7K58 - chains D and M of the 17 polymer chains in the assembly; structure by electron microscopy, 4.00 A resolution.

== Chain D ==
Molecule: Dynein intermediate chain 2
From: Tetrahymena thermophila
UniProt: I7M008 (I7M008_TETTS); numbering as in UniProt (aligned over 61-655)
Sequence (595 residues; numbered 61 to 655; the number before each row is that of its first residue):
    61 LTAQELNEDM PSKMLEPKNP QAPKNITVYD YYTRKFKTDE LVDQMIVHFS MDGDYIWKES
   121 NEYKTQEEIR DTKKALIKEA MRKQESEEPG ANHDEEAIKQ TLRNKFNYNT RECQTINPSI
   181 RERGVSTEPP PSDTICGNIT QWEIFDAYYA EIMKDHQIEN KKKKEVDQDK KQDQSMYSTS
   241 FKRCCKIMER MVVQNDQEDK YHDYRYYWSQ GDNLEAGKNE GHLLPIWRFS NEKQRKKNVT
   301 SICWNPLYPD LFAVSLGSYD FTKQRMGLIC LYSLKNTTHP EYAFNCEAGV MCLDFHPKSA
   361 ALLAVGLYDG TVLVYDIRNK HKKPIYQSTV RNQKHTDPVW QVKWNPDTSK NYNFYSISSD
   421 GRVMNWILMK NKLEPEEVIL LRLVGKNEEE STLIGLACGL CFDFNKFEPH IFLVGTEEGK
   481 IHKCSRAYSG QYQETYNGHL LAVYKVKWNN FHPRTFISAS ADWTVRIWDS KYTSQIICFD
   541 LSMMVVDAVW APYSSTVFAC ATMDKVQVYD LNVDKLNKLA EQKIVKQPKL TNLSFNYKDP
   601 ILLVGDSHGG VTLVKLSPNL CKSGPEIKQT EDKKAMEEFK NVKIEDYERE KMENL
Disordered / not traced: 270-277, 443-450

== Chain M ==
Molecule: Dynein light chain
From: Tetrahymena thermophila
UniProt: Q1HFW0 (Q1HFW0_TETTH); residues 1-87 here = UniProt positions 1-87
Sequence (87 residues; numbered 1 to 87; the number before each row is that of its first residue):
     1 MNHEPEVKAT DMEEDMIKRV KEIAINAVKE YKQEKQIAHY IKYEFDKIDG YGWNCIVGRN
    61 FGSHIIHQTK KYIFFKINEL CLLLWKA

== How chain D and chain M interact ==
Contacting residue pairs (49; chain D residue first):
  Val-88(D) / Lys-32(M)
  Val-88(D) / Gln-33(M)
  Asp-90(D) / Val-28(M)
  Asp-90(D) / Tyr-31(M)
  Asp-90(D) / Lys-32(M)  salt bridge
  Tyr-91(D) / Asn-2(M)
  Tyr-91(D) / Val-28(M)  hydrophobic
  Tyr-91(D) / Glu-34(M)  hydrogen bond
  Tyr-91(D) / Asn-78(M)
  Tyr-91(D) / Glu-79(M)
  Tyr-91(D) / Leu-80(M)  hydrophobic
  Tyr-92(D) / Asn-2(M)
  Tyr-92(D) / Val-28(M)
  Tyr-92(D) / Lys-29(M)
  Arg-94(D) / Met-1(M)
  Arg-94(D) / Asn-78(M)  hydrogen bond
  Lys-97(D) / Lys-32(M)
  Ile-129(D) / Tyr-51(M)  hydrophobic
  Thr-132(D) / Tyr-51(M)  hydrogen bond
  Phe-166(D) / Thr-69(M)
  Asn-167(D) / Thr-69(M)  hydrogen bond (backbone-side chain)
  Tyr-168(D) / Ile-66(M)  hydrophobic
  Tyr-168(D) / His-67(M)
  Tyr-168(D) / Gln-68(M)
  Tyr-168(D) / Thr-69(M)  hydrogen bond (backbone-side chain)
  Tyr-168(D) / Ala-87(M)
  Asn-169(D) / His-67(M)  hydrogen bond (backbone-backbone)
  Asn-169(D) / Thr-69(M)
  Thr-170(D) / Ile-65(M)
  Thr-170(D) / Ile-66(M)
  Arg-171(D) / Thr-10(M)  hydrogen bond (side chain-backbone)
  Arg-171(D) / Asp-11(M)
  Arg-171(D) / His-64(M)
  Arg-171(D) / Ile-65(M)  hydrogen bond (backbone-backbone)
  Arg-171(D) / His-67(M)  hydrogen bond
  Arg-171(D) / Tyr-72(M)
  Glu-172(D) / Ser-63(M)
  Glu-172(D) / His-64(M)
  Cys-173(D) / Gly-62(M)
  Cys-173(D) / Ser-63(M)  hydrogen bond (backbone-backbone)
  Cys-173(D) / Tyr-72(M)
  Cys-173(D) / Phe-74(M)  hydrophobic
  Gln-174(D) / Phe-61(M)
  Gln-174(D) / Gly-62(M)
  Thr-175(D) / Arg-59(M)
  Thr-175(D) / Asn-60(M)
  Thr-175(D) / Phe-61(M)  hydrogen bond (backbone-backbone)
  Thr-175(D) / Cys-81(M)
  Asn-177(D) / Asn-60(M)
Other interface residues (no listed pair), chain D (20 interface residues in all): Tyr-89
Other interface residues (no listed pair), chain M (30 interface residues in all): Ile-77

== In short ==
The interface between chain D and chain M involves 20 residues on one side and 30 on the other, with 11
hydrogen bonds and 1 salt bridge. Polar pairs include Asp-90(D)/Lys-32(M), Tyr-91(D)/Glu-34(M) and
Arg-94(D)/Asn-78(M).
Chain D is Dynein intermediate chain 2 and chain M is Dynein light chain, both from Tetrahymena thermophila;
the structure, Structure of outer-arm dyneins bound to microtubule with microtubule binding state 1(MTBS-1),
was determined by electron microscopy together with 7K5B, 7KEK, 7MWG and 7N32 from the same study.
